Entry 1XMZ (X-ray diffraction, 1.38 A resolution); this record covers chains A and C of the 4 polymer chains in the assembly.

== Chain A ==
Molecule: GFP-like non-fluorescent chromoprotein FP595 chain 1
From: Anemonia sulcata
Reference sequence: Q9GZ28 (NFCP_ANESU); residue numbers follow UniProt; this construct covers 2-62
Chain sequence (74 residues; numbered -10 to 63; the number before each row is that of its first residue; numbers below 1 keep their minus sign (Met-10 is residue -10)):
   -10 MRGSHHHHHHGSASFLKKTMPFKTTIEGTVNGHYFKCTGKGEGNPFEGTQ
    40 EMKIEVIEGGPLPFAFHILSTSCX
Unresolved in the structure: -10 to 3
Construct notes: initiating methionine (-10); expression tag (-9 to 1); cloning artifact (63)
Modified residues: NH2 (amino group) at position 63
Curated features (UniProtKB/Swiss-Prot):
  - site: Cys62 (Cleavage)

== Chain C ==
Molecule: GFP-like non-fluorescent chromoprotein FP595 chain 2
From: Anemonia sulcata
Reference sequence: Q9GZ28 (NFCP_ANESU); aligned to UniProt positions 63-230 over residues 65-232 (the alignment contains insertions or deletions, so no single offset holds)
Chain sequence (168 residues; numbered 65 to 232; the number before each row is that of its first residue):
    65 MSKTFIKYVSGIPDYFKQSFPEGFTWERTTTYEDGGFLTAHQDTSLDGDC
   115 LVYKVKILGNNFPADGPVMQNKAGRWEPGTEIVYEVDGVLRGQSLMALKC
   165 PGGRHLTCHLHTTYRSKKPASALKMPGFHFEDHRIEIMEEVEKGKCYKQY
   215 EAAVGRYCDAAPSKLGHN
Unresolved in the structure: 206-207
Construct notes: chromophore (65, 65, 65); engineered mutation Gly143 (Ala in Q9GZ28)
Modified residues: Met65 (chromophore; CRK)
Glycans and other covalent adducts: beta-mercaptoethanol (BME) linked to Cys114, Cys164, Cys210, Cys222

== Chain A / chain C interface ==
Pairs across the interface (114):
  Phe4(A) - Pro85(C)  hydrophobic
  Phe4(A) - Leu110(C)  hydrophobic
  Leu5(A) - Thr68(C)
  Leu5(A) - Lys81(C)
  Met9(A) - Phe69(C)
  Met9(A) - Leu110(C)  hydrophobic
  Met9(A) - Asp113(C)
  Pro10(A) - Asp113(C)
  Pro10(A) - Cys114(C)
  Pro10(A) - Leu115(C)  hydrogen bond (backbone-backbone)
  Phe11(A) - Phe69(C)  hydrophobic
  Phe11(A) - Leu115(C)
  Phe11(A) - Tyr117(C)  hydrophobic
  Lys12(A) - Cys114(C)  hydrogen bond
  Lys12(A) - Leu115(C)  hydrogen bond (backbone-backbone)
  Lys12(A) - Val116(C)
  Lys12(A) - Tyr117(C)  hydrogen bond (backbone-backbone)
  Thr13(A) - Tyr117(C)  hydrogen bond (side chain-backbone)
  Thr13(A) - Val119(C)
  Thr14(A) - Tyr117(C)  hydrogen bond (backbone-backbone)
  Thr14(A) - Lys118(C)
  Thr14(A) - Val119(C)  hydrogen bond (backbone-backbone)
  Ile15(A) - Val119(C)
  Ile15(A) - Ile121(C)  hydrophobic
  Glu16(A) - Val119(C)  hydrogen bond (backbone-backbone)
  Glu16(A) - Lys120(C)
  Glu16(A) - Ile121(C)  hydrogen bond (backbone-backbone)
  Gly17(A) - Ile121(C)
  Thr18(A) - Ile121(C)  hydrogen bond (backbone-backbone)
  Thr18(A) - Leu122(C)
  Thr18(A) - Gly123(C)  hydrogen bond (backbone-backbone)
  Val19(A) - Gly123(C)
  Asn20(A) - Gly123(C)  hydrogen bond (backbone-backbone)
  Asn20(A) - Asn124(C)
  Asn20(A) - Asn125(C)  hydrogen bond (side chain-backbone)
  Asn20(A) - Phe126(C)  hydrogen bond (side chain-backbone)
  Asn20(A) - Met133(C)
  Gly32(A) - Phe69(C)
  Asn33(A) - Phe69(C)
  Pro34(A) - Thr68(C)
  Pro34(A) - Phe69(C)  hydrophobic
  Pro34(A) - Ile70(C)  hydrogen bond (backbone-backbone)
  Pro34(A) - Lys81(C)  hydrogen bond (backbone-side chain)
  Phe35(A) - Lys71(C)
  Phe35(A) - Lys81(C)
  Glu36(A) - Lys71(C)
  Gly37(A) - Phe69(C)
  Gly37(A) - Ile70(C)
  Gly37(A) - Lys71(C)
  Gly37(A) - Glu215(C)
  Gly37(A) - Ala216(C)
  Gly37(A) - Ala217(C)  hydrogen bond (backbone-backbone)
  Thr38(A) - Phe69(C)
  Thr38(A) - Tyr214(C)
  Thr38(A) - Glu215(C)
  Gln39(A) - Met65(C)
  Gln39(A) - Ser66(C)  hydrogen bond
  Gln39(A) - Phe69(C)
  Gln39(A) - Tyr214(C)
  Gln39(A) - Glu215(C)  hydrogen bond (backbone-backbone)
  Glu40(A) - Met202(C)
  Glu40(A) - Gln213(C)
  Glu40(A) - Tyr214(C)
  Met41(A) - Met65(C)
  Met41(A) - Tyr211(C)
  Met41(A) - Lys212(C)
  Met41(A) - Gln213(C)  hydrogen bond (backbone-backbone)
  Lys42(A) - Cys210(C)  hydrogen bond
  Lys42(A) - Tyr211(C)
  Ile43(A) - Lys209(C)
  Ile43(A) - Cys210(C)
  Ile43(A) - Tyr211(C)  hydrogen bond (backbone-backbone)
  Glu44(A) - Lys209(C)
  Val45(A) - Gly208(C)
  Val45(A) - Lys209(C)  hydrogen bond (backbone-backbone)
  Pro50(A) - Gly208(C)
  Leu51(A) - Asn135(C)
  Leu51(A) - Gly208(C)  hydrogen bond (backbone-backbone)
  Leu51(A) - Tyr211(C)
  Pro52(A) - Met133(C)
  Phe53(A) - Val132(C)
  Phe53(A) - Met133(C)  hydrophobic
  Phe53(A) - Asn135(C)  hydrogen bond (backbone-side chain)
  Ala54(A) - Val132(C)  hydrogen bond (backbone-backbone)
  Ala54(A) - Asn135(C)
  Ala54(A) - Ala137(C)  hydrophobic
  Phe55(A) - Ile201(C)  hydrophobic
  Phe55(A) - Tyr211(C)  hydrophobic
  Phe55(A) - Gln213(C)
  His56(A) - Ala137(C)
  His56(A) - Gly138(C)  hydrogen bond (side chain-backbone)
  His56(A) - Trp140(C)  hydrogen bond (backbone-side chain)
  His56(A) - Leu162(C)
  Ile57(A) - Tyr96(C)
  Ile57(A) - Leu102(C)
  Ile57(A) - Phe126(C)  hydrophobic
  Ile57(A) - Val132(C)  hydrophobic
  Leu58(A) - Ile121(C)  hydrophobic
  Ser59(A) - Met65(C)
  Ser59(A) - Trp140(C)  hydrogen bond
  Ser59(A) - Gln213(C)  hydrogen bond
  Thr60(A) - Met65(C)
  Thr60(A) - Trp90(C)
  Thr60(A) - Arg92(C)  hydrogen bond (backbone-side chain)
  Thr60(A) - Met160(C)
  Thr60(A) - Ile199(C)
  Ser61(A) - Met65(C)
  Ser61(A) - Trp90(C)
  Ser61(A) - Ala104(C)
  Ser61(A) - Val119(C)
  Ser61(A) - Ile121(C)
  Cys62(A) - Met65(C)
  Cys62(A) - Gln213(C)
  NH2_63(A) - Met65(C)
Also at the interface, not in a pair above, chain A (44 interface residues in all): Phe24, Gly49
Also at the interface, not in a pair above, chain C (54 interface residues in all): Phe84, Gly112, Pro131, Arg139, Leu174

== Overview ==
The interface between chain A and chain C involves 44 residues on one side and 54 on the other, with 31
hydrogen bonds. Among the polar pairs are Lys12(A)-Cys114(C), Thr13(A)-Tyr117(C) and Asn20(A)-Asn125(C).
Chain A is GFP-like non-fluorescent chromoprotein FP595 chain 1 and chain C is GFP-like non-fluorescent
chromoprotein FP595 chain 2, both from Anemonia sulcata; the structure, Crystal structure of the dark state of
kindling fluorescent protein kfp from anemonia sulcata, was determined by X-ray diffraction.
